2DE5 - chains B and D of the 6 polymer chains in the assembly; structure by X-ray diffraction, 1.90 A resolution.

Chain B:
Name: terminal oxygenase component of carbazole
Notes: EC 1.14.12.-
Sequence (392 residues; each row starts with the number of its first residue):
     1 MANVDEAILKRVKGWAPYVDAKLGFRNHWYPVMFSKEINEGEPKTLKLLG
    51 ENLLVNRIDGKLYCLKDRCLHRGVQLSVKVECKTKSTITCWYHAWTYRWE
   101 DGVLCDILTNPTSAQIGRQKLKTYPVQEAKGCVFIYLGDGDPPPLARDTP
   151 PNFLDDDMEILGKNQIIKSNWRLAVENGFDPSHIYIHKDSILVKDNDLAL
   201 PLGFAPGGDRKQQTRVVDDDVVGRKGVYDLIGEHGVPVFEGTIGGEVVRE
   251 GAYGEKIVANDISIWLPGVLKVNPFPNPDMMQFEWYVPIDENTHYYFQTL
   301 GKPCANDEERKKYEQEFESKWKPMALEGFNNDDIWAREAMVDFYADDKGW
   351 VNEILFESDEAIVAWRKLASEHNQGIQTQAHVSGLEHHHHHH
Disordered / not traced: 390-392
Differences from the reference sequence: expression tag (385-392)
Bound ions: 2Fe-2S cluster Fe: C69, H71, C90, H93; Fe2+: H183, H187, D333
Residues lining bound ligands: 2Fe-2S cluster (FES): C69, H71, R72, V74, C90, Y92, H93, A94, W95

Chain D:
Name: ferredoxin component of carbazole
Source organism: Pseudomonas resinovorans
Notes: EC 1.14.12.-
Sequence (115 residues; each row starts with the number of its first residue):
     1 MNQIWLKVCAASDMQPGTIRRVNRVGAAPLAVYRVGDQFYATEDTCTHGI
    51 ASLSEGTLDGDVIECPFHGGAFNVCTGMPASSPCTVPLGVFEVEVKEGEV
   101 YVAGEKKLEHHHHHH
Disordered / not traced: 1-3, 109-115
Differences from the reference sequence: expression tag (108-115)
Bound ions: 2Fe-2S cluster Fe: C46, H48, C65, H68
Residues lining bound ligands: 2Fe-2S cluster (FES): C46, H48, G49, I50, A51, C65, F67, H68, G69, G70, P83, C84

How chain B and chain D interact:
Pairs across the interface (16; chain B residue first):
  Q115(B) with G49(D)
  R118(B) with E43(D), salt bridge; T47(D); V86(D); P87(D)
  Q119(B) with T47(D), hydrogen bond (side chain-backbone); V86(D)
  L385(B) with S82(D)
  E386(B) with S82(D)
  H387(B) with S81(D); S82(D), hydrogen bond (backbone-side chain)
  H388(B) with A80(D); S81(D)
  H389(B) with V62(D); A80(D); S81(D)
Other interface residues (no listed pair), chain D (10 interface residues in all): H48

Overview:
The interface between chain B and chain D involves 8 residues on one side and 10 on the other, with 2 hydrogen
bonds and 1 salt bridge. Polar contacts include R118(B)-E43(D), Q119(B)-T47(D) and H387(B)-S82(D). Ligands of
chain B: 2Fe-2S cluster.
Here chain B is terminal oxygenase component of carbazole and chain D is ferredoxin component of carbazole
(Pseudomonas resinovorans). Entry 2DE5 (Crystal structure of the electron transfer complex between oxygenase
and ferredoxin in carbazole 1,9a-dioxygenase) was determined by X-ray diffraction together with 2DE6 and 2DE7
from the same study.
